Entry 7UGN (electron microscopy, 3.40 A resolution); this record covers chains A and G of the 18 polymer chains in the assembly.

== Chain A ==
Name: Envelope glycoprotein gp120
Source organism: Human immunodeficiency virus 1
UniProt: Q2N0S5 (Q2N0S5_9HIV1); aligned to UniProt positions 31-481 over residues 32-506 (the alignment contains insertions or deletions, so no single offset holds)
Amino-acid sequence (451 residues; each row starts with the number of its first residue; note: 26 numbers in that range are skipped by the numbering (no residue carries them; nothing is unmodelled there)):
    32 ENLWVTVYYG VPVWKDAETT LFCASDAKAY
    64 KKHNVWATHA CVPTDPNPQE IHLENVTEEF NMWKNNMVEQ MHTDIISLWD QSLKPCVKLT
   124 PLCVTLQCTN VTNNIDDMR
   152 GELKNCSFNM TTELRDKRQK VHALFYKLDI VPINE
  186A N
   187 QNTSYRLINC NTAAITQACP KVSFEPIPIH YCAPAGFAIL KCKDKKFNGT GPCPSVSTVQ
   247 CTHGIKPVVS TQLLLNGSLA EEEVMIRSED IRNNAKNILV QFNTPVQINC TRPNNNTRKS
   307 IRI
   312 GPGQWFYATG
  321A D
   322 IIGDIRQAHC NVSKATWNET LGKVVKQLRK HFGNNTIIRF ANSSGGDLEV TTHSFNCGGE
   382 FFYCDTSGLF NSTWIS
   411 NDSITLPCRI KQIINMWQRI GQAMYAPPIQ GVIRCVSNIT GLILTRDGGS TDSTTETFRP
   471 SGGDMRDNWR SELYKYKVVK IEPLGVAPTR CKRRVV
Sequence notes: conflict Lys64 (Glu63 in Q2N0S5), Arg169 (Lys160 in Q2N0S5), His173 (Tyr164 in Q2N0S5), Ala174 (Ser165 in Q2N0S5), Lys178 (Arg169 in Q2N0S5), Ile181 (Val172 in Q2N0S5), Pro183 (Gln174 in Q2N0S5), Thr189 (Lys188 in Q2N0S5), Ser190 (Glu189 in Q2N0S5), Ala199 (Ser198 in Q2N0S5), Asp276 (Asn275 in Q2N0S5), Arg278 (Thr277 in Q2N0S5), Trp316 (Ala313 in Q2N0S5), Asn332 (Thr330 in Q2N0S5), Asp386 (Asn384 in Q2N0S5), Asp462 (Asn459 in Q2N0S5), Ser471 (Gly468 in Q2N0S5), Cys501 (Ala498 in Q2N0S5)
Disulfide bonds: Cys54-Cys74, Cys119-Cys205, Cys126-Cys196, Cys131-Cys157, Cys218-Cys247, Cys228-Cys239, Cys296-Cys331, Cys378-Cys445, Cys385-Cys418
Covalently attached groups: N-acetylglucosamine (NAG) linked to Asn88, Asn133, Asn156, Asn160, Asn234, Asn262, Asn295, Asn301, Asn363, Asn392; glycan linked to Asn332
From the paper describing this entry:
  - post-translational modification sites: Asn234, Asn363, Asn392

== Chain G ==
Name: BG24 inferred germline Fab with germline CDR3s heavy chain
Source organism: Homo sapiens
Notes: antibody fragment or engineered binder
Amino-acid sequence (125 residues; row label = number of the first residue in the row; a row labelled like 82A-82C holds insertion residues (82A, then the next letters in order)):
     1 QVQLVQSGAE VKKPGASVKV SCKASGYTFT GYYMHWVRQA PGQGLEWMGW IN
   52A P
    53 NSGGTNYAQK FQGRVTMTRD TSISTAYMEL
82A-82C SRL
    83 RSDDTAVYYC ATQLELDS
100A-100F SAGYAF
   101 DIWGQGTMVT VSSAS
Disulfide bonds: Cys22-Cys92

== Chain A / chain G interface ==
Residue-residue contacts (18; chain A residue first):
  Asn279(A) - Ala100B(G)
  Asn279(A) - Tyr100D(G)
  Asn280(A) - Trp50(G)
  Asn280(A) - Tyr100D(G)  hydrogen bond
  Lys282(A) - Ser100A(G)
  Ser365(A) - Thr57(G)
  Gly366(A) - Gly55(G)
  Gly366(A) - Gly56(G)
  Gly367(A) - Gly55(G)
  Asp368(A) - Ser54(G)
  Val371(A) - Ser54(G)
  Ile430(A) - Thr73(G)
  Arg456(A) - Asn58(G)  hydrogen bond (backbone-side chain)
  Asp457(A) - Asn58(G)  hydrogen bond (backbone-side chain)
  Asp457(A) - Tyr59(G)
  Asp457(A) - Gln64(G)  hydrogen bond
  Gly459(A) - Trp47(G)
  Ser460(A) - Gln61(G)
Other interface residues (no listed pair), chain A (17 interface residues in all): Gln428, Thr455, Gly458, Arg469
Other interface residues (no listed pair), chain G (17 interface residues in all): Asn53, Ala60, Arg71
Interface features reported in the paper:
  - pairs named by the authors: Asn280(A)-Trp50(G), Ser54(G)-Asp368(A), Thr57(G)-Ser365(A), Asn58(G)-Arg456(A), Arg71(G)-Asp368(A)
  - epitope / paratope residues, chain A: Asn280(A)
  - epitope / paratope residues, chain G: Trp50(G), Ser54(G), Thr57(G), Asn58(G), Arg71(G)

== Overview ==
Chain A and chain G each contribute 17 residues to their interface, with 4 hydrogen bonds. Among the polar
pairs are Asn280(A)-Tyr100D(G), Arg456(A)-Asn58(G) and Asp457(A)-Asn58(G). The paper describes contacts
between Asn280(A) and Trp50(G), Ser54(G) and Asp368(A) and Thr57(G) and Ser365(A) among others. The paper
reports epitope/paratope residues Asn280(A) and Trp50(G) among others; modification sites Asn234(A), Asn363(A)
and Asn392(A).
Chain A is Envelope glycoprotein gp120 (Human immunodeficiency virus 1) and chain G is BG24 inferred germline
Fab with germline CDR3s heavy chain (Homo sapiens); the structure, Cryo-EM structure of BG24 inferred germline
Fabs with germline CDR3s and 10-1074 Fabs in complex with ..., was determined by electron microscopy (same
publication as 7UGM, 7UGP, 7UGQ and 7UGO).
